6GXG - chain A; structure by X-ray diffraction, 1.60 A resolution.

[Chain A]
Name: Tryparedoxin
From: Trypanosoma brucei brucei
UniProt: O77404 (TYPX_TRYBB); residue numbers follow UniProt; this construct covers 2-142
Amino-acid sequence (145 residues; row label = number of the first residue in the row; numbers below 1 keep their minus sign (Gly-2 is residue -2)):
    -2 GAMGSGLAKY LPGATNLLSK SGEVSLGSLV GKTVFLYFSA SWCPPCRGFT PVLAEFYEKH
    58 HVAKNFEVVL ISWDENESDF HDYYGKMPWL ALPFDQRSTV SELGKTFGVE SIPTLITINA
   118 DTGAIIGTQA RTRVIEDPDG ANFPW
Disordered / not traced: -2
Differences from the reference sequence: expression tag (-2 to 1)
Ligand contacts: CFT (FFN; 5-(4-fluorophenyl)-2-methyl-3H-thieno[2,3-d]pyrimidin-4-one): Trp39, Cys40, Trp70, Val106, Glu107, Ser108, Ile109

[In short]
Chain A binds CFT.
Chain A is Tryparedoxin (Trypanosoma brucei brucei); the structure, Tryparedoxin from Trypanosoma brucei in
complex with CFT, was determined by X-ray diffraction, deposited together with 6GXY.
